1NMC - chains N and H of the 3 polymer chains in the assembly; structure by X-ray diffraction, 2.50 A resolution.

[Chain N]
Name: Neuraminidase
From: Influenza A virus
Notes: EC 3.2.1.18
UniProtKB: P03472 (NRAM_IATRA); the construct lacks a stretch of the UniProt sequence and is renumbered around it, so the offset changes along the chain: 82-169 = UniProt 83-170; 170-333 = UniProt 172-335; 335-392 = UniProt 336-393; 394-412 = UniProt 394-412; 1 more segments
Sequence (388 residues; row label = number of the first residue in the row; note: 2 numbers in that range are skipped by the numbering (no residue carries them; nothing is unmodelled there); a row labelled like 412A-412B holds insertion residues (412A, then the next letters in order)):
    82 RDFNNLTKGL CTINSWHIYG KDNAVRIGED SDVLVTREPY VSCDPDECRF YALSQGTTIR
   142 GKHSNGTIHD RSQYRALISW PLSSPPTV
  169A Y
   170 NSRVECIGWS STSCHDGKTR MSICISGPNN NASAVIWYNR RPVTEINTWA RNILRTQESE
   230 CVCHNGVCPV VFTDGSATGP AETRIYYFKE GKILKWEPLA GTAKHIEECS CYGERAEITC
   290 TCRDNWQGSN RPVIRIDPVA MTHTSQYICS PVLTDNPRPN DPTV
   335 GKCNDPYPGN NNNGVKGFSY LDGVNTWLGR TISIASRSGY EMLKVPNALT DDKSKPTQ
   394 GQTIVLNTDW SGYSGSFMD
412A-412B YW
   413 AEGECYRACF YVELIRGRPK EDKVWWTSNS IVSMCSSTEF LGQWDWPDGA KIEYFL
Curated features (UniProtKB/Swiss-Prot):
  - active site: Asp151 (Proton donor/acceptor), Tyr406 (Nucleophile)
  - binding site (substrate): Arg118, Arg152, Glu276, Glu277, Arg292, Arg371
  - binding site (Ca(2+)): Asp293, Gly297, Asp324, Asn347
  - glycosylation (N-linked (GlcNAc...) asparagine): Asn86, Asn146, Asn200
Disulfides: Cys92-Cys417, Cys124-Cys129, Cys175-Cys193, Cys183-Cys230, Cys232-Cys237, Cys278-Cys291, Cys280-Cys289, Cys318-Cys337, Cys421-Cys447
Covalent attachments: N-acetylglucosamine (NAG) linked to Asn86, Asn146; glycan linked to Asn200
Ion coordination: Ca2+: Asn294, Gly297, Asn347

[Chain H]
Name: Single chain antibody
From: Mus musculus
Notes: fragment: vh and vl domains of anti-neuraminidase antibody nc10 covalently joined by a fifteen residue polypeptide linker; antibody fragment or engineered binder
Sequence (122 residues; row label = number of the first residue in the row; a row labelled like 82A-82C holds insertion residues (82A, then the next letters in order)):
     1 QVQLQQSGAE LVKPGASVRM SCKASGYTFT NYNMYWVKQS PGQGLEWIGI FY
   52A P
    53 GNGDTSYNQK FKDKATLTAD KSSNTAYMQL
82A-82C SSL
    83 TSEDSAVYYC ARSGGSYR
100A-100E YDGGF
   101 DYWGQGTTVT VSS
Disulfides: Cys22-Cys92

[Chain N / chain H interface]
Residue-residue contacts - 15 pairs, chain N then chain H:
  Asn329(N) - Tyr100A(H)  hydrogen bond (side chain-backbone)
  Ile366(N) - Tyr99(H)  hydrophobic
  Ser367(N) - Tyr100A(H)
  Ile368(N) - Tyr100A(H)  hydrophobic
  Ala369(N) - Tyr100A(H)
  Ser370(N) - Asp56(H)  hydrogen bond
  Asn400(N) - Tyr52(H)  hydrogen bond
  Asn400(N) - Asn54(H)
  Asn400(N) - Tyr99(H)
  Thr401(N) - Tyr52(H)
  Thr401(N) - Asn54(H)  hydrogen bond (backbone-side chain)
  Trp403(N) - Asn54(H)
  Trp403(N) - Asp56(H)
  Lys432(N) - Asp56(H)  salt bridge
  Lys432(N) - Thr57(H)  hydrogen bond (side chain-backbone)
Interface residues without a listed pair, chain N (11 interface residues in all): Ser372
Interface residues without a listed pair, chain H (8 interface residues in all): Ser58, Asp100B

[Overview]
11 residues of chain N and 8 residues of chain H are in contact; the contacts include 5 hydrogen bonds and 1
salt bridge. Polar contacts include Lys432(N)-Asp56(H), Asn329(N)-Tyr100A(H) and Ser370(N)-Asp56(H).
N-acetylglucosamine is covalently linked to Asn86(N), Asn146(N) and Asn200(N).
Here chain N is Neuraminidase (Influenza A virus) and chain H is Single chain antibody (Mus musculus). Entry
1NMC (Complex between NC10 anti-influenza virus neuraminidase single chain antibody with a 15 residue linker
and influenza ...) was determined by X-ray diffraction, deposited together with 1A14.
